Entry 8U4R (electron microscopy, 3.10 A resolution); this record covers chains L and H of the 3 polymer chains in the assembly.

# Chain L
Molecule: REGN7663 Fab light chain
From: Homo sapiens
Notes: antibody fragment or engineered binder
Amino-acid sequence (219 residues; each row starts with the number of its first residue):
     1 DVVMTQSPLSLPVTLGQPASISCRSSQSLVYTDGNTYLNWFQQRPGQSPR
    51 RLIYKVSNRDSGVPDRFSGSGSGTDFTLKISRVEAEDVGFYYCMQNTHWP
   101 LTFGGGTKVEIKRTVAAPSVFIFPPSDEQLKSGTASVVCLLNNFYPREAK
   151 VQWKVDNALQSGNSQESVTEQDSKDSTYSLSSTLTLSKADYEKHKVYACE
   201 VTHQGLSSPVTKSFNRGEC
Not modelled in the structure: 112-219
Cystine bridges: Cys23-Cys93

# Chain H
Molecule: REGN7663 Fab heavy chain
From: Homo sapiens
Notes: antibody fragment or engineered binder
Amino-acid sequence (240 residues; numbered 1 to 240; the number before each row is that of its first residue):
     1 QVQLVQSGAEVKKPGASVKVSCKASGYTFTSYGISWVRQAPGQGIEWMGW
    51 ISTYNGNRNYAQKVQGRVTMTTDRSTSTAYMDLRSLRSDDTAVYYCARHG
   101 ITGARNYYYHYGMDVWGQGTTVTVSSASTKGPSVFPLAPCSRSTSESTAA
   151 LGCLVKDYFPEPVTVSWNSGALTSGVHTFPAVLQSSGLYSLSSVVTVPSS
   201 SLGTKTYTCNVDHKPSNTKVDKRVESKYGPPCPPCPAPPV
Not modelled in the structure: 126-240
Cystine bridges: Cys22-Cys96

# Interface between chain L and chain H
Contacting residue pairs (29; chain L residue first):
  Tyr31(L) with Tyr109(H)
  Tyr37(L) with His110(H)
  Phe41(L) with Met113(H); Trp116(H)
  Gln43(L) with Gln39(H), hydrogen bond; Tyr95(H)
  Ser48(L) with Tyr95(H); Gly117(H), hydrogen bond (side chain-backbone)
  Pro49(L) with Trp116(H), hydrophobic
  Arg51(L) with Gly112(H); Met113(H); Asp114(H), salt bridge
  Tyr92(L) with Gln39(H), hydrogen bond; Ile45(H), hydrophobic
  Met94(L) with Met113(H), hydrophobic
  Asn96(L) with His99(H), hydrogen bond; Tyr109(H), hydrogen bond (side chain-backbone); His110(H)
  Thr97(L) with Tyr109(H), hydrogen bond (backbone-side chain)
  Trp99(L) with Trp47(H), hydrophobic; Trp50(H), hydrophobic; Asn59(H), hydrogen bond; His99(H); Tyr109(H), hydrophobic
  Pro100(L) with Trp47(H), hydrophobic
  Leu101(L) with Trp47(H); His99(H)
  Phe103(L) with Ile45(H); Trp116(H), hydrophobic
Other interface residues (no listed pair), chain L (17 interface residues in all): Gln47, His98
Other interface residues (no listed pair), chain H (15 interface residues in all): Tyr111

# In short
17 residues of chain L and 15 residues of chain H are in contact; the contacts include 7 hydrogen bonds and 1
salt bridge. Polar pairs include Arg51(L)-Asp114(H), Gln43(L)-Gln39(H) and Ser48(L)-Gly117(H).
Chain L is REGN7663 Fab light chain and chain H is REGN7663 Fab heavy chain, both from Homo sapiens; the
structure, Structure of REGN7663-Fab bound CXCR4, was determined by electron microscopy together with 8U4N,
8U4O, 8U4P, 8U4Q, 8U4S and 8U4T from the same study.
